Entry 5H8A (X-ray diffraction, 1.75 A resolution); this record covers chain A.

# Chain A
Molecule: YTH domain-containing protein mmi1
Source organism: Schizosaccharomyces pombe (strain 972 / ATCC 24843)
UniProt: O74958 (MMI1_SCHPO); residue numbers follow UniProt; this construct covers 311-488
Chain sequence (178 residues; row label = number of the first residue in the row):
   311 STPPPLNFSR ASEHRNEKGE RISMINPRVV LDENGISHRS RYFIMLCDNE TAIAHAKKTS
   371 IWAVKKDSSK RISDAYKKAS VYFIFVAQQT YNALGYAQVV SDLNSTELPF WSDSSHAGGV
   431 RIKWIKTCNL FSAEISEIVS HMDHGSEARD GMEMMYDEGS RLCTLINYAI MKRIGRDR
Disordered / not traced: 311-313, 484-488
Swiss-Prot annotation at these positions:
  - modified residue: S311 (Phosphoserine), T312 (Phosphothreonine)
Reported in the primary citation:
  - mutagenesis - W372A, R381A, W421A, H426A, R459A: unchanged binding to 14-mer DSR-containing RNA

# In short
The paper reports that W372A, R381A and W421A, among others, leave binding to 14-mer DSR-containing RNA
unchanged; 5 substitutions were tested in all.
Chain A is YTH domain-containing protein mmi1 (Schizosaccharomyces pombe (strain 972 / ATCC 24843)); the
structure, Mmi1 YTH domain, was determined by X-ray diffraction, deposited together with 5HFZ.
